Entry 4CEW (X-ray diffraction, 2.75 A resolution); this record covers chains A and C of the 4 polymer chains in the assembly.

== Chain A ==
Protein: VP1
Organism: Enterovirus A71
UniProtKB: B2ZUN0 (B2ZUN0_9ENTO); residues 1-297 here correspond to UniProt positions 566-862 (UniProt number = residue number + 565)
Chain sequence (297 residues; row label = number of the first residue in the row):
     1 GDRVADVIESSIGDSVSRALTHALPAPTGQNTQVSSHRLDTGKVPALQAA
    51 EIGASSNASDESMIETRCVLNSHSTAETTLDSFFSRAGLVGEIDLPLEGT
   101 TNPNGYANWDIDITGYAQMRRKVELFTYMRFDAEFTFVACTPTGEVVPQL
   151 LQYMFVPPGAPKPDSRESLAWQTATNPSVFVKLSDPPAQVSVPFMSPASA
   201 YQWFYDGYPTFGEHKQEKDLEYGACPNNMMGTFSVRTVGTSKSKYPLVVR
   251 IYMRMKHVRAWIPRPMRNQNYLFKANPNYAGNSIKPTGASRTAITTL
Differences from the reference sequence: conflict Glu98 (Lys in B2ZUN0)
Small-molecule neighbours: 7J5 (4-[3-[(3S)-5-[4-[(E)-ethoxyiminomethyl]phenoxy]-3-methyl-pentyl]-2-oxidanylidene-imidazolidin-1-yl]pyridine-2-carboxamide): Ile111, Asp112, Ile113, Thr114, Phe131, Phe135, Phe137, Tyr153, Met154, Phe155, Pro177, Ser178, Val179, Val190, Val192, Met195, Tyr201, Gln202, Trp203, Asn228, Met230, Phe233, Met253, Lys274, Ala275
From the paper describing this entry:
  - binding site for 7J5: Asp112, Ile113, Phe135, Phe155

== Chain C ==
Protein: VP3
Organism: Enterovirus A71
UniProtKB: B2ZUN0 (B2ZUN0_9ENTO); residues 1-242 here correspond to UniProt positions 324-565 (UniProt number = residue number + 323)
Chain sequence (242 residues; each row starts with the number of its first residue):
     1 GFPTELKPGTNQFLTTDDGVSAPILPNFHPTPCIHIPGEVRNLLELCQVE
    51 TILEVNNVPTNATSLMERLRFPVSAQAGKGELCAVFRADPGRNGPWQSTL
   101 LGQLCGYYTQWSGSLEVTFMFTGSFMATGKMLIAYTPPGGPLPKDRATAM
   151 LGTHVIWDFGLQSSVTLVIPWISNTHYRAHARDGVFDYYTTGLVSIWYQT
   201 NYVVPIGAPNTAYIIALAAAQKNFTMKLCKDASDILQTGTIQ

== Chain A / chain C interface ==
Contacting residue pairs (168; chain A residue first):
  Gly29(A) - Thr225(C)
  Gln30(A) - Lys222(C)  hydrogen bond (backbone-backbone)
  Gln30(A) - Asn223(C)
  Ala46(A) - Val165(C)
  Ala46(A) - Thr166(C)  hydrogen bond (backbone-backbone)
  Leu47(A) - Gln162(C)
  Leu47(A) - Ser164(C)
  Gln48(A) - Gln162(C)
  Gln48(A) - Ser163(C)
  Gln48(A) - Ser164(C)  hydrogen bond (backbone-backbone)
  Gln48(A) - Thr166(C)
  Ala50(A) - Met120(C)  hydrophobic
  Ala50(A) - Ser164(C)  hydrogen bond (backbone-side chain)
  Ala50(A) - Leu217(C)  hydrophobic
  Glu51(A) - Ser163(C)  hydrogen bond
  Ser55(A) - Gln48(C)  hydrogen bond (side chain-backbone)
  Ser55(A) - Val49(C)
  Ser55(A) - Glu50(C)  hydrogen bond (side chain-backbone)
  Ser56(A) - Glu50(C)  hydrogen bond (backbone-side chain)
  Ser56(A) - Glu116(C)
  Ser56(A) - Thr118(C)
  Ser56(A) - Thr166(C)  hydrogen bond
  Ala58(A) - Gln221(C)
  Ser59(A) - Gln221(C)
  Asp60(A) - Ser114(C)  hydrogen bond
  Asp60(A) - Val168(C)
  Asp60(A) - Pro170(C)
  Asp60(A) - Gln221(C)  hydrogen bond
  Met63(A) - Val155(C)  hydrophobic
  Met63(A) - Thr166(C)
  Met63(A) - Val168(C)  hydrophobic
  Ile64(A) - Thr153(C)
  Ile64(A) - Pro170(C)  hydrophobic
  Asn71(A) - Asn223(C)  hydrogen bond (side chain-backbone)
  His73(A) - Ser112(C)  hydrogen bond
  His73(A) - His176(C)  hydrogen bond
  His73(A) - Tyr177(C)
  His73(A) - Thr225(C)
  Ser74(A) - Thr225(C)
  Thr75(A) - Asn42(C)  hydrogen bond (backbone-side chain)
  Thr75(A) - Leu44(C)
  Thr75(A) - Thr225(C)
  Glu77(A) - Tyr108(C)  hydrogen bond (backbone-side chain)
  Glu77(A) - Lys227(C)
  Glu77(A) - Leu228(C)  hydrogen bond (side chain-backbone)
  Glu77(A) - Cys229(C)  hydrogen bond (side chain-backbone)
  Thr78(A) - Asn42(C)  hydrogen bond
  Thr78(A) - Leu43(C)  hydrogen bond (backbone-backbone)
  Thr78(A) - Leu44(C)
  Thr78(A) - Tyr108(C)
  Thr78(A) - Met226(C)
  Thr79(A) - Arg41(C)
  Thr79(A) - Asn42(C)
  Leu80(A) - Val40(C)
  Leu80(A) - Arg41(C)
  Phe83(A) - Leu43(C)  hydrophobic
  Phe83(A) - Tyr107(C)  hydrophobic
  Phe83(A) - Tyr108(C)
  Arg86(A) - Thr15(C)
  Arg86(A) - Thr16(C)
  Arg86(A) - Cys229(C)
  Ala87(A) - Phe13(C)  hydrophobic
  Ala87(A) - Thr15(C)  hydrogen bond (backbone-backbone)
  Thr114(A) - Ile241(C)
  Gly115(A) - Gln237(C)
  Gly115(A) - Ile241(C)
  Ala117(A) - Ile235(C)  hydrophobic
  Ala117(A) - Leu236(C)
  Ala117(A) - Gln237(C)  hydrogen bond (backbone-side chain)
  Ala117(A) - Ile241(C)
  Gln118(A) - Asp231(C)
  Gln118(A) - Ile235(C)
  Arg120(A) - Ile241(C)
  Arg121(A) - Gln103(C)  hydrogen bond
  Arg121(A) - Tyr107(C)  hydrogen bond
  Arg121(A) - Leu236(C)
  Lys122(A) - Tyr107(C)
  Leu125(A) - Leu104(C)  hydrophobic
  Phe126(A) - Val40(C)  hydrophobic
  Arg130(A) - Pro30(C)
  Arg130(A) - Thr31(C)  hydrogen bond (side chain-backbone)
  Arg130(A) - Pro32(C)
  Arg130(A) - Cys33(C)
  Glu134(A) - Gly19(C)
  Glu134(A) - Ser21(C)  hydrogen bond
  Thr136(A) - Phe13(C)
  Pro177(A) - Ile24(C)
  Pro186(A) - Asn11(C)
  Gln189(A) - Phe13(C)
  Gln189(A) - Ser21(C)  hydrogen bond
  Val190(A) - Ser21(C)
  Val190(A) - Ala22(C)
  Val190(A) - Ile24(C)  hydrophobic
  Ser191(A) - Ser21(C)  hydrogen bond (side chain-backbone)
  Ser191(A) - Ala22(C)  hydrogen bond (backbone-backbone)
  Ser191(A) - Pro23(C)
  Ser191(A) - Ile24(C)  hydrogen bond (backbone-backbone)
  Val192(A) - Ile24(C)  hydrophobic
  Pro193(A) - Phe28(C)  hydrophobic
  Phe194(A) - Phe28(C)
  Phe194(A) - Pro30(C)
  Met195(A) - Phe28(C)  hydrophobic
  Ser196(A) - Thr31(C)  hydrogen bond (backbone-side chain)
  Pro197(A) - Thr31(C)
  Ala198(A) - Thr31(C)
  Ser199(A) - Pro32(C)  hydrogen bond (side chain-backbone)
  Ser199(A) - Cys33(C)
  Ser199(A) - Ile34(C)  hydrogen bond (side chain-backbone)
  Arg254(A) - Asp17(C)  hydrogen bond (side chain-backbone)
  Arg254(A) - Asp18(C)  salt bridge
  Arg254(A) - Gly19(C)
  Arg259(A) - Cys33(C)
  Arg259(A) - Glu39(C)  salt bridge
  Ala260(A) - Glu39(C)
  Ala260(A) - Val40(C)  hydrogen bond (backbone-backbone)
  Trp261(A) - Cys33(C)  hydrophobic
  Trp261(A) - Ile36(C)  hydrogen bond (side chain-backbone)
  Trp261(A) - Pro37(C)
  Trp261(A) - Gly38(C)
  Trp261(A) - Glu39(C)
  Ile262(A) - Pro37(C)
  Ile262(A) - Gly38(C)  hydrogen bond (backbone-backbone)
  Pro263(A) - Val40(C)
  Pro263(A) - Leu46(C)  hydrophobic
  Met266(A) - Tyr107(C)  hydrophobic
  Arg267(A) - Leu236(C)
  Asn268(A) - Leu236(C)
  Gln269(A) - Leu236(C)
  Asn270(A) - Leu236(C)
  Asn270(A) - Gln237(C)
  Asn270(A) - Thr238(C)
  Tyr271(A) - Leu236(C)  hydrogen bond (backbone-backbone)
  Tyr271(A) - Ile241(C)  hydrophobic
  Leu272(A) - Ile241(C)
  Leu272(A) - Gln242(C)  hydrogen bond (backbone-backbone)
  Phe273(A) - Ile241(C)
  Phe273(A) - Gln242(C)
  Lys274(A) - Ile241(C)
  Lys274(A) - Gln242(C)  hydrogen bond (backbone-backbone)
  Ile284(A) - Leu65(C)  hydrophobic
  Pro286(A) - Leu65(C)  hydrophobic
  Pro286(A) - Arg68(C)
  Thr287(A) - Gln97(C)
  Gly288(A) - Gln97(C)
  Ala289(A) - Asn57(C)  hydrogen bond (backbone-side chain)
  Ala289(A) - Arg68(C)
  Ala289(A) - Gln97(C)  hydrogen bond (backbone-side chain)
  Ser290(A) - Asn57(C)
  Ser290(A) - Thr60(C)
  Ser290(A) - Arg68(C)  hydrogen bond
  Arg291(A) - Val55(C)  hydrogen bond (side chain-backbone)
  Arg291(A) - Asn57(C)  hydrogen bond
  Arg291(A) - Val58(C)
  Arg291(A) - Val85(C)  hydrogen bond (side chain-backbone)
  Arg291(A) - Phe86(C)
  Ala293(A) - Val58(C)
  Ile294(A) - Val55(C)
  Ile294(A) - Asn56(C)
  Ile294(A) - Phe71(C)  hydrophobic
  Ile294(A) - Cys83(C)
  Ile294(A) - Ala84(C)
  Ile294(A) - Val85(C)  hydrogen bond (backbone-backbone)
  Thr295(A) - Leu82(C)
  Thr295(A) - Cys83(C)
  Thr295(A) - Val85(C)
  Thr296(A) - Val85(C)
  Leu297(A) - Arg87(C)
  Leu297(A) - Leu193(C)  hydrophobic
Interface residues without a listed pair, chain A (93 interface residues in all): Ser17, Ala23, Thr32, Ala49, Ala54, Ser82, Tyr116, Tyr128, Val138, Phe155, Pro187, Ala200, Tyr252, Lys256, Lys285, Thr292
Interface residues without a listed pair, chain C (94 interface residues in all): Val20, Leu25, His35, Asn93, Gly94, Pro95, Ser98, Leu100, Leu142, Trp157, Trp171, Ala232

== Overview ==
The interface between chain A and chain C involves 93 residues on one side and 94 on the other; the contacts
include 47 hydrogen bonds and 2 salt bridges. Among the polar pairs are Arg254(A)-Asp18(C), Arg259(A)-Glu39(C)
and Ala50(A)-Ser164(C). The paper reports a binding site for 7J5 at Asp112(A), Ile113(A) and Phe135(A) among
others.
Here chain A is VP1 and chain C is VP3, both from Enterovirus A71. Entry 4CEW (Crystal structure of human
Enterovirus 71 in complex with the uncoating inhibitor ALD) was determined by X-ray diffraction together with
4CDQ, 4CDU, 4CDW, 4CDX and 4CEY from the same study.
